6LKS - chains F and H of the 6 polymer chains in the assembly; structure by X-ray diffraction, 3.24 A resolution.

Chain F (and H):
Name: Hemagglutinin HA2 chain
From: Influenza A virus (A/Thailand/CU44/2006(H1N1))
Notes: chain H of this document is another copy of the same molecule, construct and numbering; everything in this record applies to it too
Reference sequence: A7LI25 (A7LI25_9INFA); residues 1-176 here correspond to UniProt positions 344-519 (UniProt number = residue number + 343)
Amino-acid sequence (183 residues; row label = number of the first residue in the row):
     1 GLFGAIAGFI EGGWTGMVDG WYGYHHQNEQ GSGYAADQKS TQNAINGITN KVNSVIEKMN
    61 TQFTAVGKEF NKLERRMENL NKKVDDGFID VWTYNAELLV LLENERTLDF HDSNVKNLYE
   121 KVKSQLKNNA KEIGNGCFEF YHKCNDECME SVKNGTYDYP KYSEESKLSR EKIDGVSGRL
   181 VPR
Unresolved in the structure: 166-183
Sequence notes: conflict Val-91 (Ile434 in A7LI25), Ser-169 (Asn512 in A7LI25); expression tag (177-183)
Cystine bridges: Cys-144/Cys-148

Interface between chain F and chain H:
Pairs across the interface - 39 pairs, chain F then chain H:
  Gly-1(F) with Ser-113(H)
  Leu-2(F) with Phe-3(H), hydrophobic; Ser-113(H), hydrogen bond (backbone-side chain); Asn-117(H)
  Phe-3(F) with Phe-3(H), hydrophobic; Asn-117(H)
  Gly-4(F) with Asn-117(H), hydrogen bond (backbone-side chain)
  Arg-76(F) with Lys-68(H); Glu-69(H), hydrogen bond (side chain-backbone); Phe-70(H); Glu-74(H), salt bridge
  Asn-79(F) with Lys-68(H)
  Leu-80(F) with Leu-80(H), hydrophobic; Asn-81(H); Val-84(H), hydrophobic
  Lys-83(F) with Lys-68(H); Asn-81(H), hydrogen bond; Asp-85(H), salt bridge
  Val-84(F) with Val-84(H), hydrophobic; Phe-88(H)
  Gly-87(F) with Phe-88(H)
  Phe-88(F) with Phe-88(H), hydrophobic
  Val-91(F) with Val-91(H), hydrophobic
  Tyr-94(F) with Lys-58(H); Trp-92(H), hydrophobic; Asn-95(H); Leu-99(H)
  Asn-95(F) with Asn-95(H)
  Glu-97(F) with Lys-58(H), salt bridge
  Leu-98(F) with Lys-58(H); Leu-99(H), hydrophobic
  Leu-101(F) with Ser-54(H)
  Leu-102(F) with Glu-103(H); Arg-106(H)
  Glu-105(F) with Arg-106(H)
  Arg-106(F) with Arg-106(H)
  Asp-109(F) with Arg-106(H), salt bridge
  Glu-132(F) with Lys-127(H), hydrogen bond (backbone-side chain)
  Ile-133(F) with Lys-127(H)
Interface residues without a listed pair, chain F (25 interface residues in all): Asp-90, Gly-134
Interface residues without a listed pair, chain H (28 interface residues in all): Met-59, Asn-71, Met-77, Asp-109, Phe-110, Asn-114, Ser-124

In short:
Chain F and chain H form an interface of 25 and 28 residues respectively; the contacts include 5 hydrogen
bonds and 4 salt bridges. Polar contacts include Arg-76(F)/Glu-74(H), Lys-83(F)/Asp-85(H) and
Glu-97(F)/Lys-58(H).
Both chains are Hemagglutinin HA2 chain (Influenza A virus (A/Thailand/CU44/2006(H1N1))). Entry 6LKS (Effects
of zinc ion on oligomerization and pH stability of influenza virus hemagglutinin) was determined by X-ray
diffraction.
